PDB entry 7TRC | electron microscopy, 3.30 A resolution | chains F and E of the 10 polymer chains in the assembly

Chain F:
Protein: H/ACA ribonucleoprotein complex subunit 3
Source organism: Homo sapiens
UniProt: Q9NPE3 (NOP10_HUMAN); numbering as in UniProt (aligned over 1-64)
Sequence (64 residues; numbered 1 to 64; the number before each row is that of its first residue):
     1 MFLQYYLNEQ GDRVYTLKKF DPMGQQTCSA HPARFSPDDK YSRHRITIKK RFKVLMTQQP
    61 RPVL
UniProt features mapped onto this chain:
  - natural variant: Tyr-6 (Y6C: In PFBMFT9; uncertain significance), Thr-16 (T16M: In CHINE2), Arg-34 (R34W: In DKCB1)

Chain E:
Protein: H/ACA ribonucleoprotein complex subunit 2
Source organism: Homo sapiens
UniProt: Q9NX24 (NHP2_HUMAN); residue numbers follow UniProt; this construct covers 1-153
Sequence (153 residues; each row starts with the number of its first residue):
     1 MTKIKADPDG PEAQAEACSG ERTYQELLVN QNPIAQPLAS RRLTRKLYKC IKKAVKQKQI
    61 RRGVKEVQKF VNKGEKGIMV LAGDTLPIEV YCHLPVMCED RNLPYVYIPS KTDLGAAAGS
   121 KRPTCVIMVK PHEEYQEAYD ECLEEVQSLP LPL
Disordered / not traced: 1-24
UniProt features mapped onto this chain:
  - modified residue: Ser-19 (Phosphoserine)
  - cross-link (Glycyl lysine isopeptide (Lys-Gly)): Lys-3 (interchain with G-Cter in SUMO2), Lys-5 (interchain with G-Cter in SUMO)
  - natural variant: Val-126 (V126M: In DKCB2), Tyr-139 (Y139H: In DKCB2)

Chain F / chain E interface:
Pairs across the interface - 21 pairs, chain F then chain E:
  Gln-26(F) with Asn-30(E); Asp-84(E), hydrogen bond (side chain-backbone)
  Cys-28(F) with Leu-86(E), hydrophobic
  Ala-33(F) with Val-90(E), hydrophobic
  Tyr-41(F) with His-93(E); Met-97(E), hydrophobic
  Arg-43(F) with Val-96(E); Asp-100(E), salt bridge
  His-44(F) with His-93(E); Val-96(E); Met-97(E); Asp-100(E), salt bridge
  Arg-45(F) with Cys-92(E)
  Ile-48(F) with Ile-34(E), hydrophobic; Cys-92(E); Pro-95(E), hydrophobic; Val-96(E), hydrophobic
  Phe-52(F) with Pro-33(E); Ile-34(E), hydrophobic; Gln-36(E)
  Val-54(F) with Pro-33(E), hydrophobic
Interface residues without a listed pair, chain F (14 interface residues in all): Gln-25, Ser-29, Lys-49, Arg-51
Interface residues without a listed pair, chain E (17 interface residues in all): Val-29, Pro-87, Glu-89, Leu-153

Overview:
The interface between chain F and chain E involves 14 residues on one side and 17 on the other, with 1
hydrogen bond and 2 salt bridges. Among the polar pairs are Arg-43(F)/Asp-100(E), His-44(F)/Asp-100(E) and
Gln-26(F)/Asp-84(E).
Here chain F is H/ACA ribonucleoprotein complex subunit 3 and chain E is H/ACA ribonucleoprotein complex
subunit 2, both from Homo sapiens. Entry 7TRC (Human telomerase H/ACA RNP at 3.3 Angstrom) was determined by
electron microscopy together with 7TRD, 7TRE and 7TRF from the same study.
